9MMI - chains A and B; structure by X-ray diffraction, 1.75 A resolution.

Chain A (and B):
Protein: Fructose-1,6-bisphosphatase/inositol-1-monophosphatase
Source organism: Aquifex aeolicus
Notes: EC 3.1.3.11, 3.1.3.25; chain B of this document is another copy of the same molecule, construct and numbering; everything in this record applies to it too
UniProt: O67791 (BSUHB_AQUAE); residues 1-264 here = UniProt positions 1-264
Sequence (264 residues; each row starts with the number of its first residue):
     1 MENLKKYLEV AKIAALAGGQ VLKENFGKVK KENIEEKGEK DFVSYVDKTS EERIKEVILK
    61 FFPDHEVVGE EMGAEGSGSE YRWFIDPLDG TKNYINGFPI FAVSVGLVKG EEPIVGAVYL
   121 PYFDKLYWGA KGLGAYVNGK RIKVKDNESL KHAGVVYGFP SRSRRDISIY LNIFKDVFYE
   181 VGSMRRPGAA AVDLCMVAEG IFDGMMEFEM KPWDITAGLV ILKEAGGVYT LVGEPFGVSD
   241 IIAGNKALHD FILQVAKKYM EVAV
Disordered / not traced: 1-2, 263-264 (chain B: 1-2, 264)
Bound ions: Mg2+ site 1: E70, D86, L88 (together with phosphate ion); Mg2+ site 2: D86, D89, D214 (together with phosphate ion)
Swiss-Prot annotation at these positions:
  - binding site (Mg(2+)): E70, D86, L88, D89, D214
  - binding site (substrate): D89 to T91, R185, A190

How chain A and chain B interact:
Contacting residue pairs (74; chain A residue first):
  K31(A) - N147(B)  hydrogen bond
  K31(A) - S149(B)
  K31(A) - H152(B)
  K40(A) - F178(B)  hydrogen bond (side chain-backbone)
  K40(A) - Y179(B)  hydrogen bond (side chain-backbone)
  K40(A) - E180(B)
  K40(A) - V181(B)  hydrogen bond (side chain-backbone)
  F42(A) - K151(B)
  F42(A) - H152(B)
  K92(A) - G182(B)
  K92(A) - S183(B)
  N93(A) - R185(B)  hydrogen bond
  N96(A) - K145(B)  hydrogen bond
  N96(A) - G154(B)
  N96(A) - S183(B)
  N96(A) - I201(B)
  G97(A) - I201(B)
  F98(A) - M196(B)  hydrophobic
  F98(A) - I201(B)
  F98(A) - F202(B)  hydrophobic
  F123(A) - F123(B)  hydrophobic
  K145(A) - N96(B)  hydrogen bond
  N147(A) - K31(B)  hydrogen bond
  S149(A) - K31(B)
  K151(A) - E36(B)  salt bridge
  K151(A) - E39(B)  hydrogen bond (side chain-backbone)
  K151(A) - K40(B)
  K151(A) - F42(B)
  H152(A) - F42(B)
  G154(A) - N96(B)
  Y157(A) - Y157(B)  hydrogen bond
  Y157(A) - R186(B)  hydrogen bond
  F159(A) - F178(B)
  P160(A) - F178(B)
  S161(A) - F178(B)
  R162(A) - Y179(B)  hydrogen bond (side chain-backbone)
  R162(A) - E180(B)  salt bridge
  I167(A) - F178(B)  hydrophobic
  L171(A) - F174(B)  hydrophobic
  L171(A) - K175(B)
  F174(A) - L171(B)  hydrophobic
  F174(A) - R186(B)
  F178(A) - K40(B)  hydrogen bond (backbone-side chain)
  F178(A) - F159(B)
  F178(A) - P160(B)
  F178(A) - S161(B)
  F178(A) - I167(B)  hydrophobic
  F178(A) - R186(B)
  Y179(A) - K40(B)  hydrogen bond (backbone-side chain)
  Y179(A) - S161(B)
  Y179(A) - R162(B)  hydrogen bond (backbone-side chain)
  E180(A) - K40(B)
  V181(A) - K40(B)  hydrogen bond (backbone-side chain)
  G182(A) - K92(B)  hydrogen bond (backbone-side chain)
  S183(A) - K92(B)
  S183(A) - N96(B)
  M184(A) - R186(B)  hydrogen bond (backbone-side chain)
  R185(A) - N93(B)  hydrogen bond
  R185(A) - R186(B)
  R185(A) - P187(B)
  R185(A) - G188(B)
  R186(A) - Y157(B)  hydrogen bond
  R186(A) - F174(B)
  R186(A) - F178(B)
  R186(A) - M184(B)
  R186(A) - R185(B)
  R186(A) - R186(B)  hydrogen bond (backbone-backbone)
  P187(A) - R185(B)
  G188(A) - R185(B)
  M196(A) - F98(B)  hydrophobic
  I201(A) - N96(B)
  I201(A) - G97(B)
  I201(A) - F98(B)
  F202(A) - F98(B)  hydrophobic
Also at the interface, not in a pair above, chain A (41 interface residues in all): I34, I100, K175, G200
Also at the interface, not in a pair above, chain B (43 interface residues in all): I34, I100, G200

Summary:
Chain A and chain B form an interface of 41 and 43 residues respectively, with 21 hydrogen bonds and 2 salt
bridges. Polar contacts include K151(A)-E36(B), R162(A)-E180(B) and K31(A)-N147(B). From UniProt: 5
Mg2+-binding residues and 5 substrate-binding residues on chain A.
Both chains are Fructose-1,6-bisphosphatase/inositol-1-monophosphatase (Aquifex aeolicus). Entry 9MMI
(Myo-inositol-1(or 4)-monophosphatase that can perform essential dephosphorylation step to facilitate
riboflavin biosynthesis) was determined by X-ray diffraction (same publication as 9MMH).
